7E82 - chains d and i of the 67 polymer chains in the assembly; structure by electron microscopy, 3.30 A resolution.

# Chain d
Molecule: Flagellar basal-body rod protein FlgF
Organism: Salmonella typhimurium (strain LT2 / SGSC1412 / ATCC 700720)
UniProt: P16323 (FLGF_SALTY); numbering as in UniProt (aligned over 1-251)
Amino-acid sequence (251 residues; row label = number of the first residue in the row):
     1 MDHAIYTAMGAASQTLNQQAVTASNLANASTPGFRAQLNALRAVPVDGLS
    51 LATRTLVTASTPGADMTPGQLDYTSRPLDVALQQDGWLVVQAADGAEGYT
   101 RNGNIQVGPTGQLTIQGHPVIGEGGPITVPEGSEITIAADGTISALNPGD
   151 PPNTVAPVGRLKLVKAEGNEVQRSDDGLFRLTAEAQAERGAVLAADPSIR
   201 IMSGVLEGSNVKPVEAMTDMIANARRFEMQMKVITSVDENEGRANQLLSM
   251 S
Disordered / not traced: 1, 251

# Chain i
Molecule: Flagellar basal-body rod protein FlgC
Organism: Salmonella typhimurium (strain LT2 / SGSC1412 / ATCC 700720)
UniProt: P0A1I7 (FLGC_SALTY); residue numbers follow UniProt; this construct covers 1-134
Amino-acid sequence (134 residues; row label = number of the first residue in the row):
     1 MALLNIFDIAGSALAAQSKRLNVAASNLANADSVTGPDGQPYRAKQVVFQ
    51 VDAAPGQATGGVKVASVIESQAPEKLVYEPGNPLADANGYVKMPNVDVVG
   101 EMVNTMSASRSYQANIEVLNTVKSMMLKTLTLGQ
Disordered / not traced: 1, 54-56, 134

# Interface between chain d and chain i
Pairs across the interface (47; chain d residue first):
  Ala4(d) with Asn22(i)
  Ala11(d) with Ala29(i), hydrophobic
  Leu41(d) with Asp32(i); Ser33(i), hydrogen bond (backbone-side chain); Val34(i); Thr35(i)
  Arg42(d) with Ser33(i), hydrogen bond (backbone-side chain); Thr35(i), hydrogen bond; Gly36(i), hydrogen bond (side chain-backbone); Pro37(i)
  Ala43(d) with Asn30(i); Ser33(i), hydrogen bond (backbone-side chain); Pro37(i)
  Pro45(d) with Pro37(i)
  Leu51(d) with Lys19(i); Ser66(i)
  Thr53(d) with Val23(i); Ser26(i); Lys45(i); Val67(i)
  Arg54(d) with Asn22(i)
  Thr55(d) with Ser26(i); Asn30(i), hydrogen bond (backbone-side chain); Lys45(i), hydrogen bond
  Leu56(d) with Asn30(i)
  Val57(d) with Ala29(i); Asn30(i)
  Arg226(d) with Asp32(i), salt bridge
  Gln230(d) with Leu28(i); Ala29(i)
  Lys232(d) with Met102(i), hydrogen bond; Met106(i)
  Val233(d) with Leu28(i), hydrophobic
  Ser236(d) with Thr105(i)
  Glu239(d) with Ser109(i); Gln113(i), hydrogen bond
  Asn240(d) with Ser109(i), hydrogen bond; Tyr112(i); Gln113(i), hydrogen bond
  Arg243(d) with Gln113(i), hydrogen bond
  Ala244(d) with Tyr112(i), hydrophobic; Ile116(i), hydrophobic
  Gln246(d) with Asn120(i), hydrogen bond
  Leu247(d) with Ile116(i), hydrophobic; Leu119(i), hydrophobic
  Ser249(d) with Lys123(i), hydrogen bond (backbone-side chain)
  Met250(d) with Lys123(i)
Other interface residues (no listed pair), chain d (30 interface residues in all): Asp2, Thr7, Ala52, Met229, Val237
Other interface residues (no listed pair), chain i (34 interface residues in all): Ser18, Leu21, Ala25, Tyr42, Val64, Val98, Arg110, Leu127

# In short
30 residues of chain d and 34 residues of chain i are in contact, with 14 hydrogen bonds and 1 salt bridge.
Polar contacts include Arg226(d)-Asp32(i), Leu41(d)-Ser33(i) and Arg42(d)-Ser33(i).
Here chain d is Flagellar basal-body rod protein FlgF and chain i is Flagellar basal-body rod protein FlgC,
both from Salmonella typhimurium (strain LT2 / SGSC1412 / ATCC 700720). Entry 7E82 (Cryo-EM structure of the
flagellar rod with partial hook from Salmonella) was determined by electron microscopy together with 7CBL,
7CBM, 7CG0, 7CG4, 7CGO, 7E80 and 7E81 from the same study.
